5WTF - chains A and B of the 3 polymer chains in the assembly; structure by electron microscopy, 3.90 A resolution.

# Chain A
Protein: VP1
Source organism: Hepatitis A virus
Chain sequence (224 residues; numbered 49 to 272; the number before each row is that of its first residue):
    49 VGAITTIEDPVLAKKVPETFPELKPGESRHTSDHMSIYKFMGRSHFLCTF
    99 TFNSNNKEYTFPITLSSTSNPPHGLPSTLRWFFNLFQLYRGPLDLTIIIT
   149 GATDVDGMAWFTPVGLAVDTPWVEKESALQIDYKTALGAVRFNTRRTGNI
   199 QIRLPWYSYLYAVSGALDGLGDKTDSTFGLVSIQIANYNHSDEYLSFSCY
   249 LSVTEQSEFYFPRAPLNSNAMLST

# Chain B
Protein: VP0
Source organism: Hepatitis A virus
Chain sequence (203 residues; numbered 19 to 221; the number before each row is that of its first residue):
    19 ASYFTSVDQSSVHTAEVGSHQIEPLKTSVDKPGSKKTQGEKFFLIHSARW
    69 LTTHALFHEVAKLDVVKLLYNEQFAVQGLLRYHTYARFGIEIQVQINPTP
   119 FQQGGLICAMVPGDQSYGSIASLTVYPHGLLNCNINNVVRIKVPFIYTRG
   169 AYHFKDPQYPVWELTIRVWSELNIGTGTSAYTSLNVLARFTDLELHGLTP
   219 LST

# How chain A and chain B interact
Residue-residue contacts (37; chain A residue first):
  Glu56(A) - Asn150(B)  hydrogen bond
  Glu56(A) - Ile153(B)
  Glu56(A) - Asn154(B)
  Gln135(A) - Pro130(B)
  Leu136(A) - Thr166(B)
  Leu208(A) - Thr166(B)
  Leu208(A) - Arg167(B)
  Tyr209(A) - Thr166(B)  hydrogen bond (backbone-backbone)
  Ala210(A) - Thr166(B)
  Ser212(A) - Thr166(B)
  Leu215(A) - Tyr177(B)
  Asp216(A) - Asp132(B)
  Leu218(A) - Gln176(B)
  Gly219(A) - Gln176(B)  hydrogen bond (backbone-side chain)
  Thr222(A) - Gln176(B)
  Asp223(A) - Thr166(B)  hydrogen bond
  Asp223(A) - Arg167(B)  salt bridge
  Asp223(A) - Gln176(B)
  Asp223(A) - Tyr177(B)
  Phe259(A) - Pro130(B)  hydrophobic
  Phe259(A) - Pro145(B)
  Phe259(A) - Trp180(B)  hydrophobic
  Pro260(A) - Val143(B)
  Arg261(A) - Val129(B)
  Arg261(A) - Pro130(B)
  Arg261(A) - Asp132(B)  hydrogen bond (side chain-backbone)
  Arg261(A) - Gln133(B)  hydrogen bond (side chain-backbone)
  Arg261(A) - Val143(B)
  Arg261(A) - Tyr144(B)
  Ala262(A) - Ser140(B)
  Ala262(A) - Tyr144(B)  hydrogen bond (backbone-side chain)
  Pro263(A) - Gly136(B)
  Pro263(A) - Ser137(B)  hydrogen bond (backbone-backbone)
  Pro263(A) - Ser140(B)
  Leu264(A) - Tyr135(B)  hydrophobic
  Asn265(A) - Tyr135(B)
  Asn265(A) - Ser137(B)
Interface residues without a listed pair, chain A (23 interface residues in all): Thr54, Ser115, Ala214
Interface residues without a listed pair, chain B (23 interface residues in all): Ser134, Leu148, Ile164, Tyr165

# Overview
Chain A and chain B each contribute 23 residues to their interface, with 8 hydrogen bonds and 1 salt bridge.
Polar pairs include Asp223(A)-Arg167(B), Glu56(A)-Asn150(B) and Gly219(A)-Gln176(B).
Here chain A is VP1 and chain B is VP0, both from Hepatitis A virus. Entry 5WTF (Cryo-EM structure for
Hepatitis A virus empty particle) was determined by electron microscopy, deposited together with 5WTE, 5WTG
and 5WTH.
